PDB entry 3WEI | X-ray diffraction, 1.79 A resolution | chain A

# Chain A
Name: Squalene synthase
From: Homo sapiens
Notes: EC 2.5.1.21
Reference sequence: P37268 (FDFT_HUMAN); residue numbers follow UniProt; this construct covers 31-370
Sequence (343 residues; each row starts with the number of its first residue):
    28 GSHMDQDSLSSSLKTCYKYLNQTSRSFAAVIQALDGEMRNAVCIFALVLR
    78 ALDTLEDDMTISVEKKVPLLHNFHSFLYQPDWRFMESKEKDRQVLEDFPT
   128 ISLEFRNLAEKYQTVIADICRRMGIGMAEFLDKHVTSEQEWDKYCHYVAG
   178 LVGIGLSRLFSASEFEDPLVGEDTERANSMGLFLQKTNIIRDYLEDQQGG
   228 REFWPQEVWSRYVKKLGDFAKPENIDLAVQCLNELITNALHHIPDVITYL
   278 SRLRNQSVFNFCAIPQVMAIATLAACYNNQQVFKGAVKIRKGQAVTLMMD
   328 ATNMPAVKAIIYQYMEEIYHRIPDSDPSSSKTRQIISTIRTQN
Not modelled in the structure: 28-35, 370
Sequence notes: expression tag (28-30); engineered mutation Ala73 (Tyr in P37268)
Metal / ion sites: Mn2+ site 1: Asp80, Glu83, Asp84 (together with PS7); Mn2+ site 2: Asp80, Asp84 (together with PS7); Mn2+ site 3: Asn215, Asp219 (together with PS7)
Ligand contacts: PS7 ({(1R,2R,3R)-2-[(3E)-4,8-dimethylnona-3,7-dien-1-yl]-2-methyl-3-[(1E,5E)-2,6,10-trimethylundeca-1,5,9-trien-1-yl]cyclopropyl}methyl trihydrogen diphosphate): Ser51, Phe54, Ile58, Phe72, Ala73, Leu76, Arg77, Asp80, Asp84, Met150, Met154, Val175, Ala176, Val179, Gly180, Leu183, Ser184, Ala204, Met207, Gly208, Leu211, Gln212, Asn215, Tyr276, Phe288, Cys289, Gln293
UniProt features mapped onto this chain:
  - binding site (NADP(+)): Arg52, Arg77, Arg218, Lys315, Arg317
  - binding site (Mg(2+)): Asp80, Glu83, Asp84

# Overview
Bound to chain A: compound PS7. Asp80, Glu83 and Asp84 form the Mn2+ site 1. The Mn2+ site 2 is built by Asp80
and Asp84. Curated annotation (UniProt) lists 5 NADP+-binding residues and 3 Mg2+-binding residues.
Chain A is Squalene synthase (Homo sapiens); the structure, Crystal structure of the human squalene synthase
Y73A mutant in complex with presqualene pyrophosphate, was determined by X-ray diffraction together with 3WEF,
3WEG, 3WEH, 3WEJ and 3WEK from the same study.
